PDB entry 3Q75 | X-ray diffraction, 2.14 A resolution | chains A and G of the 3 polymer chains in the assembly

== Chain A ==
Protein: Farnesyltransferase alpha subunit
Organism: Cryptococcus neoformans
Chain sequence (349 residues; numbered -13 to 335; the number before each row is that of its first residue; numbers below 1 keep their minus sign (Met-13 is residue -13)):
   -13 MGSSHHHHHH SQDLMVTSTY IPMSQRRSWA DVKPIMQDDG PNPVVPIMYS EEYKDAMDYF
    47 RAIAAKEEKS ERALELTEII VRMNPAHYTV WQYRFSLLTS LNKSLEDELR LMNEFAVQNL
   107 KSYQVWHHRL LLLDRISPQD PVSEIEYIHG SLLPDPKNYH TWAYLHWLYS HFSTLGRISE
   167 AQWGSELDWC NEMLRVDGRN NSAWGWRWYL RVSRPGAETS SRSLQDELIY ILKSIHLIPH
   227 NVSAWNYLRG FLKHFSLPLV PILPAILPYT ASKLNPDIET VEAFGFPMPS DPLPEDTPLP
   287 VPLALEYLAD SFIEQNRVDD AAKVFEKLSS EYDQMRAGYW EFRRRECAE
Not modelled in the structure: -13 to 4, 258-271, 278, 335
Small-molecule neighbours: fpp analog (FII; [(3,7,11-trimethyl-dodeca-2,6,10-trienyloxycarbamoyl)-methyl]-phosphonic acid): Lys107, Tyr109, Tyr145, His146

== Chain G ==
Protein: Hexapeptide TKCVVM
Chain sequence (6 residues; numbered 6 to 11; the number before each row is that of its first residue):
     6 TKCVVM
Metal / ion sites: Zn2+: Cys8 (shared with 3 residues of chain B)

== How chain A and chain G interact ==
Residue-residue contacts (7; chain A residue first):
  Tyr74(A) with Met11(G), hydrophobic
  Lys107(A) with Thr6(G), hydrogen bond (side chain-backbone); Lys7(G), hydrogen bond (side chain-backbone); Val9(G)
  Tyr109(A) with Val10(G); Met11(G)
  Gln110(A) with Met11(G)

== Overview ==
4 residues of chain A and 5 residues of chain G are in contact, with 2 hydrogen bonds. Polar pairs include
Lys107(A)-Thr6(G) and Lys107(A)-Lys7(G). Bound to chain A: fpp analog.
Chain A is Farnesyltransferase alpha subunit (Cryptococcus neoformans) and chain G is Hexapeptide TKCVVM; the
structure, Cryptococcus neoformans protein farnesyltransferase in complex with FPT-II and TKCVVM peptide, was
determined by X-ray diffraction together with 3Q73, 3Q78, 3Q79, 3Q7A, 3Q7F, 3SFX and 3SFY from the same study.
